8EOE - chains B and D of the 9 polymer chains in the assembly; structure by electron microscopy, 3.20 A resolution.

[Chain B]
Protein: DNA-directed RNA polymerase subunit alpha
From: Mycobacterium tuberculosis H37Rv
Notes: EC 2.7.7.6
UniProtKB: P9WGZ1 (RPOA_MYCTU); residues 1-347 here = UniProt positions 1-347
Sequence (347 residues; each row starts with the number of its first residue):
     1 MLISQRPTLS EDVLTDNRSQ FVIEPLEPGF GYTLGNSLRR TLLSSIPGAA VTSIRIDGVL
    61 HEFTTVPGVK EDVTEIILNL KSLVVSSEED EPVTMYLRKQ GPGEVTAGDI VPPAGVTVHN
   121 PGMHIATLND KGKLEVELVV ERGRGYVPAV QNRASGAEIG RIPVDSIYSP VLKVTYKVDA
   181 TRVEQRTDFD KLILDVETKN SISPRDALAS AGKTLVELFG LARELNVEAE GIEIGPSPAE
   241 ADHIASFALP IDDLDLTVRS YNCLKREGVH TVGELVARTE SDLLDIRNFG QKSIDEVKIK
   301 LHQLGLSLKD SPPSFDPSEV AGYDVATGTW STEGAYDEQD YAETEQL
Disordered / not traced: 238-347

[Chain D]
Protein: DNA-directed RNA polymerase subunit beta'
From: Mycobacterium tuberculosis H37Rv
Notes: EC 2.7.7.6
UniProtKB: P9WGY7 (RPOC_MYCTU); residues 1-1316 here = UniProt positions 1-1316
Sequence (1316 residues; each row starts with the number of its first residue):
     1 MLDVNFFDEL RIGLATAEDI RQWSYGEVKK PETINYRTLK PEKDGLFCEK IFGPTRDWEC
    61 YCGKYKRVRF KGIICERCGV EVTRAKVRRE RMGHIELAAP VTHIWYFKGV PSRLGYLLDL
   121 APKDLEKIIY FAAYVITSVD EEMRHNELST LEAEMAVERK AVEDQRDGEL EARAQKLEAD
   181 LAELEAEGAK ADARRKVRDG GEREMRQIRD RAQRELDRLE DIWSTFTKLA PKQLIVDENL
   241 YRELVDRYGE YFTGAMGAES IQKLIENFDI DAEAESLRDV IRNGKGQKKL RALKRLKVVA
   301 AFQQSGNSPM GMVLDAVPVI PPELRPMVQL DGGRFATSDL NDLYRRVINR NNRLKRLIDL
   361 GAPEIIVNNE KRMLQESVDA LFDNGRRGRP VTGPGNRPLK SLSDLLKGKQ GRFRQNLLGK
   421 RVDYSGRSVI VVGPQLKLHQ CGLPKLMALE LFKPFVMKRL VDLNHAQNIK SAKRMVERQR
   481 PQVWDVLEEV IAEHPVLLNR APTLHRLGIQ AFEPMLVEGK AIQLHPLVCE AFNADFDGDQ
   541 MAVHLPLSAE AQAEARILML SSNNILSPAS GRPLAMPRLD MVTGLYYLTT EVPGDTGEYQ
   601 PASGDHPETG VYSSPAEAIM AADRGVLSVR AKIKVRLTQL RPPVEIEAEL FGHSGWQPGD
   661 AWMAETTLGR VMFNELLPLG YPFVNKQMHK KVQAAIINDL AERYPMIVVA QTVDKLKDAG
   721 FYWATRSGVT VSMADVLVPP RKKEILDHYE ERADKVEKQF QRGALNHDER NEALVEIWKE
   781 ATDEVGQALR EHYPDDNPII TIVDSGATGN FTQTRTLAGM KGLVTNPKGE FIPRPVKSSF
   841 REGLTVLEYF INTHGARKGL ADTALRTADS GYLTRRLVDV SQDVIVREHD CQTERGIVVE
   901 LAERAPDGTL IRDPYIETSA YARTLGTDAV DEAGNVIVER GQDLGDPEID ALLAAGITQV
   961 KVRSVLTCAT STGVCATCYG RSMATGKLVD IGEAVGIVAA QSIGEPGTQL TMRTFHQGGV
  1021 GEDITGGLPR VQELFEARVP RGKAPIADVT GRVRLEDGER FYKITIVPDD GGEEVVYDKI
  1081 SKRQRLRVFK HEDGSERVLS DGDHVEVGQQ LMEGSADPHE VLRVQGPREV QIHLVREVQE
  1141 VYRAQGVSIH DKHIEVIVRQ MLRRVTIIDS GSTEFLPGSL IDRAEFEAEN RRVVAEGGEP
  1201 AAGRPVLMGI TKASLATDSW LSAASFQETT RVLTDAAINC RSDKLNGLKE NVIIGKLIPA
  1261 GTGINRYRNI AVQPTEEARA AAYTIPSYED QYYSPDFGAA TGAAVPLDDY GYSDYR
Disordered / not traced: 1, 1013-1024, 1283-1316
Curated features (UniProtKB/Swiss-Prot):
  - binding site (Zn(2+)): Cys-60, Cys-62, Cys-75, Cys-78, Cys-891, Cys-968, Cys-975, Cys-978
  - binding site (Mg(2+)): Asp-535, Asp-537, Asp-539
Ion coordination: Zn2+ site 1: Cys-60, Cys-62, Cys-75, Cys-78; Mg2+: Asp-535, Asp-537, Asp-539 (shared with 1 residue of chain R); Zn2+ site 2: Cys-891, Cys-968, Cys-975, Cys-978

[How chain B and chain D interact]
Pairs across the interface (22):
  Arg-39(B) with Asp-623(D), salt bridge
  Thr-74(B) with Glu-608(D)
  Leu-78(B) with Tyr-612(D); Ser-613(D); Arg-636(D); Met-663(D), hydrophobic
  Asn-79(B) with Arg-636(D), hydrogen bond
  Lys-81(B) with Glu-617(D), salt bridge
  Tyr-146(B) with Tyr-612(D); Glu-617(D); Met-620(D), hydrophobic; Ala-621(D), hydrophobic; Arg-624(D), hydrogen bond (backbone-side chain)
  Pro-148(B) with Arg-624(D); Val-626(D), hydrophobic
  Ile-167(B) with Glu-617(D); Met-620(D), hydrophobic
  Leu-172(B) with Ala-616(D)
  Arg-182(B) with Glu-488(D), salt bridge
  Gln-185(B) with Glu-518(D)
  Thr-187(B) with Glu-518(D)
  Asp-188(B) with Glu-518(D)
Interface residues without a listed pair, chain B (21 interface residues in all): Arg-40, Phe-63, Glu-75, Val-147, Ile-162, Val-171, Lys-173, Arg-186
Interface residues without a listed pair, chain D (20 interface residues in all): Lys-445, Trp-484, Gly-604, Pro-607, Val-611, Ile-619

[In short]
The interface between chain B and chain D involves 21 residues on one side and 20 on the other, with 2
hydrogen bonds and 3 salt bridges. Among the polar pairs are Arg-39(B)/Asp-623(D), Lys-81(B)/Glu-617(D) and
Arg-182(B)/Glu-488(D).
Chain B is DNA-directed RNA polymerase subunit alpha and chain D is DNA-directed RNA polymerase subunit beta',
both from Mycobacterium tuberculosis H37Rv; the structure, Mycobacterium tuberculosis transcription elongation
complex with Bacillus subtilis NusG (EC_LG), was determined by electron microscopy together with 8EHQ, 8EJ3,
8EOF, 8EOS, 8EOT and 8EXY from the same study.
